PDB entry 8VJB | electron microscopy, 3.60 A resolution | chains A and B of the 6 polymer chains in the assembly

== Chain A (and B) ==
Protein: Isoform Short of Insulin receptor
Organism: Homo sapiens
Notes: EC 2.7.10.1; chain B of this document is another copy of the same molecule, construct and numbering; everything in this record applies to it too
UniProt: P06213 (INSR_HUMAN), isoform P06213-2; residues -26 to 1343 here correspond to UniProt positions 1-1370 (UniProt number = residue number + 27)
Amino-acid sequence (1370 residues; numbered -26 to 1343; the number before each row is that of its first residue; numbers below 1 keep their minus sign (Met-26 is residue -26)):
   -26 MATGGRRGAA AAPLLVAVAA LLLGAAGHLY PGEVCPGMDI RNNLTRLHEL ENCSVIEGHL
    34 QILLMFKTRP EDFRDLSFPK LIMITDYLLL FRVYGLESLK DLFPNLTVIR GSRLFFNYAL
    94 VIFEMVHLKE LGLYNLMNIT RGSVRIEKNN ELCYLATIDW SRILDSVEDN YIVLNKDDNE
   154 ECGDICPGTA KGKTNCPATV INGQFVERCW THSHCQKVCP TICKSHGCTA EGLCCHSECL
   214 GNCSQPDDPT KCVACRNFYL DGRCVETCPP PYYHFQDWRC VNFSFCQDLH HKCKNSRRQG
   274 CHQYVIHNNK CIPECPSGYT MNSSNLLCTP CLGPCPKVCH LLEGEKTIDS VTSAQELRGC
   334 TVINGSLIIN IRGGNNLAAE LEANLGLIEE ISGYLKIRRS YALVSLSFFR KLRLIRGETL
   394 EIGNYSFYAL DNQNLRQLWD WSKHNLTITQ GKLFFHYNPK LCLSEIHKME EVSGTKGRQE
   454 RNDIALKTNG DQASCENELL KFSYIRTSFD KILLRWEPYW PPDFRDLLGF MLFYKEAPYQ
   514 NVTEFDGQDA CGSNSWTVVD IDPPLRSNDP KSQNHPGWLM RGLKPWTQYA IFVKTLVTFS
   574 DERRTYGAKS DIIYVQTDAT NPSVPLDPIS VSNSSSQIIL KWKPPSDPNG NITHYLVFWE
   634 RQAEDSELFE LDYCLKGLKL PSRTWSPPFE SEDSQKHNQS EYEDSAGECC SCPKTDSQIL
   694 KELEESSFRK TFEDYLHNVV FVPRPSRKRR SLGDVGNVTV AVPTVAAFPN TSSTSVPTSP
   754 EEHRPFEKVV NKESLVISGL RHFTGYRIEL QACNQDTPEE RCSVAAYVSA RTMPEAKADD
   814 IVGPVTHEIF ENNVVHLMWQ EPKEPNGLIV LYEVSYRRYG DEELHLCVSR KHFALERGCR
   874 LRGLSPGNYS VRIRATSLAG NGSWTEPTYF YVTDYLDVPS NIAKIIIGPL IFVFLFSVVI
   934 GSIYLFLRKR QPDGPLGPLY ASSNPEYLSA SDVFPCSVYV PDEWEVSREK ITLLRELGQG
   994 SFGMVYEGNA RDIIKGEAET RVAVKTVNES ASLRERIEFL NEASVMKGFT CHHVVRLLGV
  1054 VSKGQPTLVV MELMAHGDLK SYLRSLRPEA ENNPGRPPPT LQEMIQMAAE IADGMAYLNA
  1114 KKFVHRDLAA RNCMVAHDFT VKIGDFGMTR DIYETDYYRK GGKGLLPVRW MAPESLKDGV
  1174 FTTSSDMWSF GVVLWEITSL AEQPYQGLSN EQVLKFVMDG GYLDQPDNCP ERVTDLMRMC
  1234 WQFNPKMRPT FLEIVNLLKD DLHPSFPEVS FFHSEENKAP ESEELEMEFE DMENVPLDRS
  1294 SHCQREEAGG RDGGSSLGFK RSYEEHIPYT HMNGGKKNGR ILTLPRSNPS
Unresolved in the structure: -26 to 0, 162-167, 519-527, 542-544, 574-576, 657-690, 718-753, 908-1343
Cystine bridges: Cys8-Cys26, Cys126-Cys155, Cys159-Cys182, Cys169-Cys188, Cys192-Cys201, Cys196-Cys207, Cys208-Cys216, Cys212-Cys225, Cys228-Cys237, Cys241-Cys253, Cys259-Cys284, Cys266-Cys274, Cys288-Cys301, Cys312-Cys333, Cys435-Cys468, Cys647-Cys860, Cys786-Cys795
Swiss-Prot annotation at these positions:
  - region: Glu706 to Phe714 (Insulin-binding), Tyr972 (Important for interaction with IRS1, SHC1 and STAT5B)
  - site: Phe39 (Insulin-binding)
  - modified residue: Ser373 (Phosphoserine), Tyr374 (Phosphotyrosine), Ser380 (Phosphoserine), Tyr972 (Phosphotyrosine)
  - glycosylation (N-linked (GlcNAc...) asparagine): Asn16, Asn25, Asn78, Asn111, Asn215, Asn255, Asn295, Asn337, Asn397, Asn418, Asn514, Asn606, Asn624, Asn671
What the authors report for this chain:
  - mutagenesis - E316A, E318A, D322A: unchanged signaling in response to IGF2
  - mutagenesis - E316A/E318A/D322A, K484E/L552A, R539A: decreased signaling in response to IGF2
  - mutagenesis - E316A/E318A/D322A, R539A: unchanged signaling in response to insulin
  - mutagenesis - N594A, N594E, N594R: increased signaling in response to IGF2
  - mutagenesis - N594A, N594E, N594R: increased signaling in response to insulin

== Interface between chain A and chain B ==
Contacting residue pairs - 78 pairs, chain A then chain B:
  Arg14(A) - Val713(B)  hydrogen bond (side chain-backbone)
  Leu36(A) - Val713(B)  hydrophobic
  Leu37(A) - Val713(B)  hydrophobic
  Phe64(A) - Leu709(B)  hydrophobic
  Phe64(A) - His710(B)
  Phe88(A) - Phe705(B)  hydrophobic
  Phe88(A) - Tyr708(B)  hydrophobic
  Phe88(A) - Leu709(B)  hydrophobic
  Phe88(A) - Val712(B)  hydrophobic
  Phe89(A) - Phe705(B)  hydrophobic
  Phe89(A) - Tyr708(B)  hydrophobic
  Tyr91(A) - Phe701(B)
  Val94(A) - Phe705(B)  hydrophobic
  Phe96(A) - Phe705(B)  hydrophobic
  Phe96(A) - Glu706(B)
  Phe96(A) - Leu709(B)  hydrophobic
  Arg118(A) - Phe701(B)
  Arg118(A) - Arg702(B)
  Arg118(A) - Phe705(B)
  Glu120(A) - Arg702(B)
  Lys121(A) - Glu706(B)  salt bridge
  Tyr144(A) - Glu698(B)
  Tyr144(A) - Phe701(B)  hydrophobic
  Tyr144(A) - Arg702(B)  hydrogen bond
  Leu147(A) - Arg702(B)
  Thr325(A) - Tyr708(B)
  Arg345(A) - Glu697(B)  salt bridge
  Arg345(A) - Ser700(B)  hydrogen bond
  Arg345(A) - Phe701(B)
  Gly346(A) - Glu697(B)
  Gly347(A) - Glu697(B)
  Arg372(A) - Phe572(B)
  Tyr374(A) - Lys694(B)
  Tyr374(A) - Glu697(B)
  Gln406(A) - Leu693(B)
  Phe427(A) - Asn455(B)
  His429(A) - Asn455(B)  hydrogen bond
  Tyr430(A) - Lys460(B)
  Tyr430(A) - Thr461(B)
  Asn455(A) - Phe427(B)
  Asn455(A) - His429(B)  hydrogen bond
  Lys460(A) - Tyr430(B)
  Thr461(A) - Tyr430(B)
  Phe572(A) - Arg372(B)
  Leu693(A) - Gln406(B)
  Lys694(A) - Tyr374(B)
  Glu697(A) - Arg345(B)  salt bridge
  Glu697(A) - Gly346(B)
  Glu697(A) - Gly347(B)
  Glu697(A) - Tyr374(B)
  Glu698(A) - Tyr144(B)
  Glu698(A) - Gly346(B)
  Ser700(A) - Arg345(B)  hydrogen bond
  Phe701(A) - Tyr91(B)
  Phe701(A) - Arg118(B)
  Phe701(A) - Tyr144(B)  hydrophobic
  Phe701(A) - Arg345(B)
  Arg702(A) - Arg118(B)
  Arg702(A) - Glu120(B)
  Arg702(A) - Tyr144(B)  hydrogen bond
  Arg702(A) - Leu147(B)
  Phe705(A) - Phe89(B)  hydrophobic
  Phe705(A) - Val94(B)  hydrophobic
  Phe705(A) - Phe96(B)  hydrophobic
  Phe705(A) - Arg118(B)
  Glu706(A) - Phe96(B)
  Glu706(A) - Lys121(B)  salt bridge
  Tyr708(A) - Phe88(B)  hydrophobic
  Tyr708(A) - Phe89(B)  hydrophobic
  Tyr708(A) - Thr325(B)
  Leu709(A) - Phe64(B)  hydrophobic
  Leu709(A) - Phe88(B)  hydrophobic
  Leu709(A) - Phe96(B)  hydrophobic
  His710(A) - Phe64(B)
  Val712(A) - Phe88(B)  hydrophobic
  Val713(A) - Arg14(B)  hydrogen bond (backbone-side chain)
  Val713(A) - Leu36(B)  hydrophobic
  Val713(A) - Leu37(B)  hydrophobic
Interface residues without a listed pair, chain A (49 interface residues in all): Leu62, Val146, Asp404, Arg454, Ala458, Thr704, Phe714
Interface residues without a listed pair, chain B (49 interface residues in all): Leu62, Val146, Tyr401, Asp404, Ala458, Thr704, Phe714

== Overview ==
The chain A/chain B interface involves 49 residues from each chain, with 8 hydrogen bonds and 4 salt bridges.
Polar contacts include Lys121(A)-Glu706(B), Arg345(A)-Glu697(B) and Arg14(A)-Val713(B). The paper reports that
E316A/E318A/D322A, K484E/L552A and R539A of chain A reduce signaling in response to IGF2; N594A, N594E and
N594R of chain A increase signaling in response to IGF2; 9 substitutions were tested in all.
Chain A and chain B are both Isoform Short of Insulin receptor (Homo sapiens); the structure, Cryo-EM
structure of short form insulin receptor (IR-A) with four IGF2 bound, symmetric conformation, was determined
by electron microscopy, deposited together with 8U4B, 8U4C, 8U4E and 8VJC.
